PDB entry 8EB7 | electron microscopy, 3.80 A resolution | chains K and Y of the 36 polymer chains in the assembly

[Chain K]
Protein: Peptidoglycan hydrolase gp4
Organism: Salmonella phage P22
Reference sequence: P26746 (EXLYS_BPP22); numbering as in UniProt (aligned over 2-151)
Amino-acid sequence (150 residues; numbered 2 to 151; the number before each row is that of its first residue):
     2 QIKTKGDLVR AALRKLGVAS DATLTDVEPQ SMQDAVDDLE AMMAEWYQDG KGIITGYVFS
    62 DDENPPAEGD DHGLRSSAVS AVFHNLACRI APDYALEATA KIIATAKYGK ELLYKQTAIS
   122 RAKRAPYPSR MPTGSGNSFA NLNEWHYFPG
Unresolved in the structure: 2

[Chain Y]
Protein: Tail spike protein
Organism: Salmonella phage P22
Notes: EC 3.2.1.-
Reference sequence: P12528 (FIBER_BPP22); numbering as in UniProt (aligned over 6-116)
Amino-acid sequence (111 residues; row label = number of the first residue in the row):
     6 ANVVVSNPRP IFTESRSFKA VANGKIYIGQ IDTDPVNPAN QIPVYIENED GSHVQITQPL
    66 IINAAGKIVY NGQLVKIVTV QGHSMAIYDA NGSQVDYIAN VLKYDPDQYS I

[Interface between chain K and chain Y]
Contacting residue pairs (10; chain K residue first):
  Pro-30(K) / Gly-97(Y)
  Pro-30(K) / Ser-98(Y)
  Gln-31(K) / Ser-98(Y)
  Gln-31(K) / Gln-99(Y)
  Gln-34(K) / Asn-96(Y)  hydrogen bond
  Pro-66(K) / Asn-28(Y)
  Pro-67(K) / Ala-27(Y)
  Pro-67(K) / Asn-28(Y)
  Pro-67(K) / Ala-95(Y)
  Ala-68(K) / Asn-96(Y)
Other interface residues (no listed pair), chain K (7 interface residues in all): Asn-65

[In short]
Chain K and chain Y each contribute 7 residues to their interface, with 1 hydrogen bond. Its one
hydrogen-bonded contact is Gln-34(K)/Asn-96(Y).
Chain K is Peptidoglycan hydrolase gp4 and chain Y is Tail spike protein, both from Salmonella phage P22; the
structure, Cryo-EM structure of the in-situ gp4-gp10-gp9N from bacteriophage P22, was determined by electron
microscopy.
